Entry 6TEL (X-ray diffraction, 2.19 A resolution); this record covers chain A.

== Chain A ==
Name: Histone-lysine N-methyltransferase, H3 lysine-79 specific
Source organism: Homo sapiens
Notes: EC 2.1.1.43
Reference sequence: Q8TEK3 (DOT1L_HUMAN); numbering as in UniProt (aligned over 2-332)
Amino-acid sequence (334 residues; each row starts with the number of its first residue; numbering starts at 0):
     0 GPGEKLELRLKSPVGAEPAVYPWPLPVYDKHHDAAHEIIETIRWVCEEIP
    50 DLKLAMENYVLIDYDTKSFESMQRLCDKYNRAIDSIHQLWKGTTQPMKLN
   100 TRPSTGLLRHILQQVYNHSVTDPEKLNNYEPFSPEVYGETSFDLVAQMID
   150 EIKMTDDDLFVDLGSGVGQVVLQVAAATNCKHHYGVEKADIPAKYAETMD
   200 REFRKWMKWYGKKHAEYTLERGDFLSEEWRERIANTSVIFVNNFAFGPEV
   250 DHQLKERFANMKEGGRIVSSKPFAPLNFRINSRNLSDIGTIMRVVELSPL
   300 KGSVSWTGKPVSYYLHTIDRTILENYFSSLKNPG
Disordered / not traced: 0-4, 28-30, 92-98, 123-125, 301-303, 333
Construct notes: expression tag (0-1, 333)
Residues lining bound ligands: N4Z (N1-[(S)-[2,2-bis(fluoranyl)-1,3-benzodioxol-4-yl]-(3-chloranylpyridin-2-yl)methyl]-N2-(4-methoxy-6-piperazin-1-yl-1,3,5-triazin-2-yl)-4-methylsulfonyl-benzene-1,2-diamine): Glu-129, Pro-130, Phe-131, Tyr-136, Ser-140, Leu-143, Val-144, Met-147, Val-169, Phe-239, Val-240, Asn-241, Phe-243, Ala-244, Val-267, Ser-268, Ser-269, Val-310, Ser-311, Tyr-312, Tyr-313
Curated features (UniProtKB/Swiss-Prot):
  - binding site (S-adenosyl-L-methionine): Tyr-136 to Thr-139, Phe-159 to Gln-168, Glu-186, Asp-222, Phe-223
  - modified residue: Ser-297 (Phosphoserine)
  - natural variant: Cys-45 (C45G: Found in a patient with developmental delay and intellectual disability; uncertain significance), Thr-100 (T100M: Found in a patient with developmental delay and intellectual disability), Glu-123 (E123K: Found in patients with developmental delay and intellectual disability), Glu-129 (E129K: Found in a patient with developmental delay and intellectual disability)
  - mutagenesis: Gly-163 to Gly-165 (Abolishes methyltransferase activity), Asn-241 (N241A/D: Loss of activity), Tyr-312 (Y312A: Loss of activity; Y312F: No effect)
What the authors report for this chain:
  - binding site for N4Z: Pro-130, Asn-241, Phe-243

== In short ==
Chain A binds compound N4Z. Curated annotation (UniProt) lists 17 S-adenosyl-L-methionine-binding residues and
5 mutagenesis sites. The paper reports a binding site for N4Z at Pro-130, Asn-241 and Phe-243.
Chain A is Histone-lysine N-methyltransferase, H3 lysine-79 specific (Homo sapiens); the structure, Crystal
structure of Dot1L in complex with an inhibitor (compound 10), was determined by X-ray diffraction together
with 6TE6 and 6TEN from the same study.
